Entry 8WG7 (electron microscopy, 2.54 A resolution); this record covers chains A and R of the 5 polymer chains in the assembly.

# Chain A
Name: Guanine nucleotide-binding protein G(s) subunit alpha isoforms short
From: Homo sapiens
UniProtKB: P63092 (GNAS2_HUMAN); residue numbers follow UniProt; this construct covers 1-394
Amino-acid sequence (394 residues; each row starts with the number of its first residue):
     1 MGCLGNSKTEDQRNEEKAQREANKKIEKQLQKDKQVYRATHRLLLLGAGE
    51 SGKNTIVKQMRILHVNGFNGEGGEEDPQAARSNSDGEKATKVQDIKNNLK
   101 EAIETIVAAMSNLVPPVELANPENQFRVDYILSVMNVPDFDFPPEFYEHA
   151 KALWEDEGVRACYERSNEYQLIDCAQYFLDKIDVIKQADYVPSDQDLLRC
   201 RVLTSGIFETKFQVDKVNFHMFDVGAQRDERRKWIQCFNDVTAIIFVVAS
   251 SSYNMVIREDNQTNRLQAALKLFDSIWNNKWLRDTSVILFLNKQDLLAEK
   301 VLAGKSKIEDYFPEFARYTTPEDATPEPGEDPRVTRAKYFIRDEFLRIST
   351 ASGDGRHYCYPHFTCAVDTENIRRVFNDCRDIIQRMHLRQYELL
Unresolved in the structure: 1-11, 65-206, 254-262
Construct notes: engineered mutation N54 (Ser in P63092), A226 (Gly in P63092), A268 (Glu in P63092), K271 (Asn in P63092), D274 (Lys in P63092), K280 (Arg in P63092), D284 (Thr in P63092), T285 (Ile in P63092)

# Chain R
Name: Glucagon-like peptide 1 receptor
From: Homo sapiens
UniProtKB: P43220 (GLP1R_HUMAN); residues 24-463 here = UniProt positions 24-463
Amino-acid sequence (440 residues; numbered 24 to 463; the number before each row is that of its first residue):
    24 RPQGATVSLWETVQKWREYRRQCQRSLTEDPPPATDLFCNRTFDEYACWP
    74 DGEPGSFVNVSCPWYLPWASSVPQGHVYRFCTAEGLWLQKDNSSLPWRDL
   124 SECEESKRGERSSPEEQLLFLYIIYTVGYALSFSALVIASAILLGFRHLH
   174 CTRNYIHLNLFASFILRALSVFIKDAALKWMYSTAAQQHQWDGLLSYQDS
   224 LSCRLVFLLMQYCVAANYYWLLVEGVYLYTLLAFSVLSEQWIFRLYVSIG
   274 WGVPLLFVVPWGIVKYLYEDEGCWTRNSNMNYWLIIRLPILFAIGVNFLI
   324 FVRVICIVVSKLKANLMCKTDIKCRLAKSTLTLIPLLGTHEVIFAFVMDE
   374 HARGTLRFIKLFTELSFTSFQGLMVAILYCFVNNEVQLEFRKSWERWRLE
   424 HLHIQRDSSMKPLKCPTSSLSSGATAGSSMYTATCQASCS
Unresolved in the structure: 24-135, 208-218, 425-463
Cystine bridges: C226-C296
From the paper describing this entry:
  - conformationally variable residues (helix shift, side-chain flip): E138, R176, H180, F257, R348, V370, T378, Y402, N406, E408

# Chain A / chain R interface
Pairs across the interface - 32 pairs, chain A then chain R:
  Q35(A) - S261(R)
  R38(A) - E262(R)
  A39(A) - V259(R)  hydrophobic
  V217(A) - S258(R)
  Y358(A) - N338(R)
  R380(A) - L254(R)
  R380(A) - A256(R)
  R380(A) - F257(R)
  R380(A) - S258(R)
  D381(A) - K334(R)  salt bridge
  Q384(A) - L255(R)  hydrogen bond (side chain-backbone)
  Q384(A) - K334(R)  hydrogen bond
  R385(A) - K334(R)  hydrogen bond (side chain-backbone)
  R385(A) - N338(R)
  H387(A) - L254(R)
  L388(A) - L255(R)  hydrophobic
  L388(A) - V331(R)  hydrophobic
  L388(A) - K334(R)
  Q390(A) - R176(R)
  Y391(A) - R176(R)
  Y391(A) - H180(R)
  Y391(A) - Y250(R)
  Y391(A) - L251(R)  hydrophobic
  E392(A) - R348(R)
  E392(A) - N406(R)  hydrogen bond
  E392(A) - N407(R)  hydrogen bond
  L393(A) - V327(R)  hydrophobic
  L393(A) - R348(R)
  L393(A) - S352(R)  hydrogen bond (backbone-side chain)
  L394(A) - K334(R)
  L394(A) - L335(R)  hydrophobic
  L394(A) - R348(R)
Also at the interface, not in a pair above, chain R (28 interface residues in all): E247, I330, K351, T355, L356, L359, Y402
Interface features reported in the paper:
  - interface residues, chain A: Y391(A), L393(A), L394(A)

# Summary
The interface between chain A and chain R involves 16 residues on one side and 28 on the other; the contacts
include 6 hydrogen bonds and 1 salt bridge. Polar contacts include D381(A)-K334(R), Q384(A)-L255(R) and
Q384(A)-K334(R). From the paper: interface residues Y391(A), L393(A) and L394(A); conformational variability
at E138(R), R176(R) and H180(R) among others.
Here chain A is Guanine nucleotide-binding protein G(s) subunit alpha isoforms short and chain R is
Glucagon-like peptide 1 receptor, both from Homo sapiens. Entry 8WG7 (Cryo-EM structures of peptide free and
Gs-coupled GLP-1R) was determined by electron microscopy (same publication as 8WA3 and 8WG8).
